Entry 9BU0 (X-ray diffraction, 2.89 A resolution); this record covers chains D and H of the 8 polymer chains in the assembly.

[Chain D]
Name: Human TCR TRAV1-2_ALPHA
From: Homo sapiens
Chain sequence (204 residues; row label = number of the first residue in the row; numbering starts at 0):
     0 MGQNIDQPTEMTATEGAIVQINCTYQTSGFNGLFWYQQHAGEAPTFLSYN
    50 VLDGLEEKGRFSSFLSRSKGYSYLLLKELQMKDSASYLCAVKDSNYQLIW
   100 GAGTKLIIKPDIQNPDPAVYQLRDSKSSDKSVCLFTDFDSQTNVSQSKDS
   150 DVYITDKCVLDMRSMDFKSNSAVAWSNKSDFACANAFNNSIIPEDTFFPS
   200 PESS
Not modelled in the structure: 0, 124-130, 177-179, 199-203
Disulfides: Cys22-Cys88, Cys132-Cys182

[Chain H]
Name: Human TCR TRBV6-1_BETA
From: Homo sapiens
Chain sequence (246 residues; numbered 0 to 245; the number before each row is that of its first residue; numbering starts at 0):
     0 MNAGVTQTPKFQVLKTGQSMTLQCAQDMNHNSMYWYRQDPGMGLRLIYYS
    50 ASEGTTDKGEVPNGYNVSRLNKREFSLRLESAAPSQTSVYFCASSVWTGE
   100 GSGELFFGEGSRLTVLEDLKNVFPPEVAVFEPSEAEISHTQKATLVCLAT
   150 GFYPDHVELSWWVNGKEVHSGVCTDPQPLKEQPALNDSRYALSSRLRVSA
   200 TFWQNPRNHFRCQVQFYGLSENDEWTQDRAKPVTQIVSAEAWGRAD
Not modelled in the structure: 0-1
Disulfides: Cys23-Cys91, Cys146-Cys211

[Chain D / chain H interface]
Pairs across the interface (5):
  Asp52(D) with Lys230(H)
  Gly53(D) with Trp224(H)
  Leu54(D) with Trp224(H), hydrogen bond (backbone-backbone); Thr225(H)
  Glu55(D) with Asp227(H)
Other interface residues (no listed pair), chain D (5 interface residues in all): Leu51
Other interface residues (no listed pair), chain H (5 interface residues in all): Ala229

[Overview]
Chain D and chain H each contribute 5 residues to their interface; the contacts include 1 hydrogen bond. The
hydrogen-bonded pair Leu54(D)-Trp224(H) is a backbone contact.
Chain D is Human TCR TRAV1-2_ALPHA and chain H is Human TCR TRBV6-1_BETA, both from Homo sapiens; the
structure, Structure of human MAIT A-F7 TCR in complex with human MR1-salicylaldehyde, was determined by X-ray
diffraction together with 9BTX, 9BTY and 9BTZ from the same study.
